4X62 - chains A and M of the 23 polymer chains in the assembly; structure by X-ray diffraction, 3.45 A resolution.

# Chain A
Molecule: 16S rRNA
Source organism: Thermus thermophilus HB8
Sequence (1522 nucleotides; row label = number of the first residue in the row; note: 42 numbers in that range are skipped by the numbering (no residue carries them; nothing is unmodelled there); a row labelled like 190A-190L holds insertion residues (190A, then the next letters in order); numbering starts at 0):
     0 UUUGUUGGAG AGUUUGAUCC UGGCUCAGGG UGAACGCUGG CGGCGUGCCU AAGACAUGCA
    60 AGUCGUGCGG G
    73 CCGCGGGGUU UU
    88 ACUCCG
    95 UGGUC
   101 AGCGGCGGAC GGGUGAGUAA CGCGUGGGU
  129A G
   130 ACCUACCCGG AAGAGGGGGA CAACCCGGGG AAACUCGGGC UAAUCCCCCA UGUGGACCCG
   190 C
190A-190L CCCUUGGGGUGU
   191 GUCCAAAGGG CUUU
   216 GCCCGCUUCC GGAUGGGCCC GCGUCCCAUC AGCUAGUUGG UGGGGUAAUG GCCCACCAAG
   276 GCGACGACGG GUAGCCGGUC UGAGAGGAUG GCCGGCCACA GGGGCACUGA GACACGGGCC
   336 CCACUCCUAC GGGAGGCAGC AGUUAGGAAU CUUCCGCAAU GGGCGCAAGC CUGACGGAGC
   396 GACGCCGCUU GGAGGAAGAA GCCCUUCGGG GUGUAAACUC CUGAA
   442 CCCGGGACGA AACCCCCGAC GA
   474 GGGGACUGAC GGUACCGGG
   494 GUAAUAGCGC CGGCCAACUC CGUGCCAGCA GCCGCGGUAA UACGGAGGGC GCGAGCGUUA
   554 CCCGGAUUCA CUGGGCGUAA AGGGCGUGUA GGCGGCCUGG GGCGUCCCAU GUGAAAGACC
   614 ACGGCUCAAC CGUGGGGGAG CGUGGGAUAC GCUCAGGCUA GACGGUGGGA GAGGGUGGUG
   674 GAAUUCCCGG AGUAGCGGUG AAAUGCGCAG AUACCGGGAG GAACGCCGAU GGCGAAGGCA
   734 GCCACCUGGU CCACCCGUGA CGCUGAGGCG CGAAAGCGUG GGGAGCAAAC CGGAUUAGAU
   794 ACCCGGGUAG UCCACGCCCU AAACGAUGCG CGCUAGGUCU CUGGGUCU
   848 CCUGGGGGCC GAAGCUAACG CGUUAAGCGC GCCGCCUGGG GAGUACGGCC GCAAGGCUGA
   908 AACUCAAAGG AAUUGACGGG GGCCCGCACA AGCGGUGGAG CAUGUGGUUU AAUUCGAAGX
   968 AACGCGAAGA ACCUUACCAG GCCUUGACAU GCUAGG
 1003A G
  1004 AACCCGGGUG AAAGCCUGGG GUGCCCC
1030A-1030D GCGA
  1031 GGGGAGCCCU AGCACAGGUG CUGCAUGGCC GUCGUCAGCU CGUGCCGUGA GGUGUUGGGU
  1091 UAAGUCCCGC AACGAGCGCA ACCCCCGCCG UUAGUUGCCA GCGGUUCGGC CGGGCACUCU
  1151 AACGGGACUG CCCGCGAAA
  1171 GCGGGAGGAA GGAGGGGACG ACGUCUGGUC AGCAUGGCCC UUACGGCCUG GGCGACACAC
  1231 GUGCUACAAU GCCCACUACA AAGCGAUGCC ACCCGGCAAC GGGGAGCUAA UCGCAAAAAG
  1291 GUGGGCCCAG UUCGGAUUGG GGUCUGCAAC CCGACCCCAU GAAGCCGGAA UCGCUAGUAA
  1351 UCGCGGAUCA G
 1361A C
  1362 CAUGCCGCGG UGAAUACGUU CCCGGGCCUU GUACACACXG CCXGUXACGC CAUGGGAGCG
  1422 GGCUCUACCC GAAGUCGCCG GG
  1446 AGCCUACGGG
  1459 CAGGCGCCGA GGGUAGGGCC CGUGACUGGG GCGAAGUCGU AACAAGGUAG CUGUACCGGA
  1519 AGGUGCGGCU GGAUCCACUC CUUUCU
Unresolved in the structure: 0-4, 1534-1538
Differences from the reference sequence: conflict C1534 (A132811 in 55771382), A1535 (C132812 in 55771382)
Modified / non-standard residues: PSU (pseudouridine-5'-monophosphate) at position 516, 7MG (7N-methyl-8-hydroguanosine-5'-monophosphate) at position 527, M2G (N2-dimethylguanosine-5'-monophosphate) at position 966, 5MC (5-methylcytidine-5'-monophosphate) at position 967, 2MG (2N-methylguanosine-5'-monophosphate) at position 1207, 5MC (5-methylcytidine-5'-monophosphate) at position 1400, 4OC (4n,o2'-methylcytidine-5'-monophosphate) at position 1402, 5MC (5-methylcytidine-5'-monophosphate) at position 1404, 5MC (5-methylcytidine-5'-monophosphate) at position 1407, UR3 (3-methyluridine-5'-monophoshate) at position 1498, MA6 (6N-dimethyladenosine-5'-monophoshate) at position 1518, MA6 (6N-dimethyladenosine-5'-monophoshate) at position 1519, PSU (pseudouridine-5'-monophosphate) at position 1540, PSU (pseudouridine-5'-monophosphate) at position 1541
Ion coordination: Mg2+ site 1 near U5 (its only coordinating residue here); K+ site 1 near U14 (its only coordinating residue here); Mg2+ site 2: G15, U920; Mg2+ site 3 near G21 (its only coordinating residue here); Mg2+ site 4 near G28 (its only coordinating residue here); Mg2+ site 5 near U37 (its only coordinating residue here); Mg2+ site 6 near C48 (its only coordinating residue here); Mg2+ site 7 near A53 (its only coordinating residue here); Mg2+ site 8: G61, U62; Mg2+ site 9: G70, U98; Mg2+ site 10: U83, C1543; Mg2+ site 11 near G107 (its only coordinating residue here); 94 more Mg2+ sites not listed; 13 more K+ sites not listed
Residues lining bound ligands:
  - paromomycin (PAR), molecule 1: G31, C47, C48, A50, A51, G52, A53, G113, U114, G115, A353, C355, A356, U358, U359, A360, G361, U365, C366
  - paromomycin (PAR), molecule 2: G567, G568, C569, G575, G821, C822, C862, U863, G874, C875
  - paromomycin (PAR), molecule 3: G610, A611, C613, A614, A622, C623, C624, G625, U626
  - paromomycin (PAR), molecule 4: G661, G662, A663, G664, A665, G666, G667, U740, G741, G742, U743
  - paromomycin (PAR), molecule 5: U669, G670, G671, U672, G673, G714, A715, A716, C717, G734, C735, C805, C806
  - paromomycin (PAR), molecule 6: 5MC_1404, G1405, U1406, 5MC_1407, A1408, C1409, G1489, C1490, G1491, A1492, A1493, G1494, U1495, C1496

# Chain M
Protein: 30S ribosomal protein S13
Source organism: Thermus thermophilus (strain HB8 / ATCC 27634 / DSM 579)
Reference sequence: P80377 (RS13_THET8); numbering as in UniProt (aligned over 2-119)
Chain sequence (118 residues; each row starts with the number of its first residue):
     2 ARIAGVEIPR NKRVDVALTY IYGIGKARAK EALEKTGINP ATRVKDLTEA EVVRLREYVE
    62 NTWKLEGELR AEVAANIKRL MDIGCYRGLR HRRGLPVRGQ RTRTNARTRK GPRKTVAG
Ion coordination: Mg2+: Thr20, Ile22, Ile25 (shared with U1330(A) of chain A)

# Interface between chain A and chain M
Contacting residue pairs (88; chain A residue first):
  A946(A) - Arg114(M)  salt bridge to the phosphate
  G947(A) - Arg108(M)  phosphate contact
  G947(A) - Thr109(M)  phosphate contact
  C948(A) - Asn106(M)  base contact
  C948(A) - Ala107(M)  hydrogen bond to the phosphate
  C948(A) - Arg108(M)  hydrogen bond to the phosphate
  C948(A) - Thr109(M)  hydrogen bond to the phosphate
  A949(A) - Gln101(M)  phosphate contact
  A949(A) - Asn106(M)  hydrogen bond to the base
  U950(A) - Arg102(M)  salt bridge to the phosphate
  U950(A) - Thr105(M)  hydrogen bond to the base
  G951(A) - Arg102(M)  salt bridge to the phosphate
  G951(A) - Thr105(M)  base contact
  U952(A) - Arg104(M)  base contact
  U952(A) - Thr105(M)  base contact
  G953(A) - Arg104(M)  salt bridge to the phosphate
  G954(A) - Arg104(M)  hydrogen bond to the base
  A1225(A) - Arg102(M)  phosphate contact
  A1225(A) - Thr103(M)  hydrogen bond to the phosphate
  A1225(A) - Arg104(M)  phosphate contact
  C1226(A) - Arg91(M)  salt bridge to the phosphate
  C1226(A) - Leu96(M)  phosphate contact
  C1226(A) - Thr103(M)  hydrogen bond to the phosphate
  C1226(A) - Arg104(M)  base contact
  C1226(A) - Lys111(M)  hydrogen bond to the sugar
  A1227(A) - Leu96(M)  phosphate contact
  A1227(A) - Lys111(M)  phosphate contact
  A1227(A) - Lys115(M)  hydrogen bond to the sugar
  A1227(A) - Val117(M)  base contact
  C1228(A) - Arg104(M)  hydrogen bond to the base
  C1228(A) - Arg108(M)  salt bridge to the phosphate
  C1228(A) - Lys111(M)  salt bridge to the phosphate
  C1228(A) - Lys115(M)  hydrogen bond to the phosphate
  C1228(A) - Thr116(M)  phosphate contact
  C1228(A) - Val117(M)  hydrogen bond to the sugar
  A1229(A) - Thr105(M)  base contact
  A1229(A) - Arg114(M)  salt bridge to the phosphate
  A1229(A) - Thr116(M)  hydrogen bond to the phosphate
  C1230(A) - Thr105(M)  base contact
  G1295(A) - Arg14(M)  hydrogen bond to the sugar
  C1296(A) - Arg14(M)  sugar contact
  C1296(A) - Arg44(M)  salt bridge to the phosphate
  C1297(A) - Arg44(M)  salt bridge to the phosphate
  U1302(A) - Lys13(M)  salt bridge to the phosphate
  U1302(A) - Arg14(M)  hydrogen bond to the base
  U1302(A) - Val17(M)  phosphate contact
  U1302(A) - Tyr21(M)  hydrogen bond to the phosphate
  A1306(A) - Thr109(M)  sugar contact
  U1307(A) - Gln101(M)  hydrogen bond to the phosphate
  U1307(A) - Thr109(M)  sugar contact
  U1307(A) - Arg110(M)  sugar contact
  U1308(A) - His92(M)  hydrogen bond to the phosphate
  U1308(A) - Pro97(M)  phosphate contact
  U1308(A) - Val98(M)  hydrogen bond to the phosphate
  U1308(A) - Arg99(M)  phosphate contact
  U1308(A) - Gln101(M)  hydrogen bond to the phosphate
  U1308(A) - Arg110(M)  salt bridge to the phosphate
  G1309(A) - Val74(M)  sugar contact
  G1309(A) - Asn77(M)  hydrogen bond to the sugar
  G1309(A) - Ile78(M)  sugar contact
  G1309(A) - Leu81(M)  phosphate contact
  G1309(A) - Arg88(M)  salt bridge to the phosphate
  G1309(A) - His92(M)  salt bridge to the phosphate
  G1309(A) - Arg99(M)  salt bridge to the phosphate
  G1310(A) - Asn77(M)  sugar contact
  G1310(A) - Arg80(M)  salt bridge to the phosphate
  G1310(A) - Arg88(M)  salt bridge to the phosphate
  C1320(A) - Tyr87(M)  sugar contact
  C1321(A) - Tyr87(M)  sugar contact
  C1322(A) - Gly100(M)  sugar contact
  G1323(A) - Arg99(M)  phosphate contact
  G1323(A) - Gly100(M)  phosphate contact
  C1328(A) - Ala28(M)  phosphate contact
  C1328(A) - Arg29(M)  hydrogen bond to the sugar
  A1329(A) - Tyr23(M)  phosphate contact
  A1329(A) - Gly24(M)  phosphate contact
  A1329(A) - Ile25(M)  hydrogen bond to the phosphate
  A1329(A) - Gly26(M)  hydrogen bond to the phosphate
  A1329(A) - Lys27(M)  phosphate contact
  A1329(A) - Ala28(M)  phosphate contact
  A1329(A) - Arg29(M)  hydrogen bond to the phosphate
  A1329(A) - Leu70(M)  sugar contact
  U1330(A) - Ile22(M)  phosphate contact
  U1330(A) - Tyr23(M)  phosphate contact
  U1330(A) - Gly24(M)  phosphate contact
  U1330(A) - Ile25(M)  hydrogen bond to the phosphate
  U1330(A) - Gly26(M)  phosphate contact
  G1331(A) - Tyr23(M)  phosphate contact
Other interface residues (no listed pair), chain A (33 interface residues in all): U1301
Other interface residues (no listed pair), chain M (45 interface residues in all): Thr20, Pro113

# Overview
Chain A and chain M form an interface of 33 and 45 residues respectively; the contacts include 27 hydrogen
bonds and 17 salt bridges. Polar contacts include A949(A)-Asn106(M), U950(A)-Thr105(M) and G954(A)-Arg104(M).
Bound to chain A: 6 copies of paromomycin.
Chain A is 16S rRNA (Thermus thermophilus HB8) and chain M is 30S ribosomal protein S13 (Thermus thermophilus
(strain HB8 / ATCC 27634 / DSM 579)); the structure, Crystal Structure of 30S ribosomal subunit from Thermus
thermophilus, was determined by X-ray diffraction, deposited together with 4X64, 4X65 and 4X66.
